8CWO - chains A and X of the 15 polymer chains in the assembly; structure by electron microscopy, 2.84 A resolution.

Chain A:
Molecule: 16S ribosomal RNA
From: Cutibacterium acnes
Sequence (1537 nucleotides; row label = number of the first residue in the row):
     1 UUUUUCAUUG GAGAGUUUGA UCCUGGCUCA GGACGAACGC UGGCGGCGUG CUUAACACAU
    61 GCAAGUCGAA CGGAAAGGCC CUGCUUUUGU GGGGUGCUCG AGUGGCGAAC GGGUGAGUAA
   121 CACGUGAGUA ACCUGCCCUU GACUUUGGGA UAACUUCAGG AAACUGGGGC UAAUACCGGA
   181 UAGGAGCUCC UGCUGCAUGG UGGGGGUUGG AAAGUUUCGG CGGUUGGGGA UGGACUCGCG
   241 GCUUAUCAGC UUGUUGGUGG GGUAGUGGCU UACCAAGGCU UUGACGGGUA GCCGGCCUGA
   301 GAGGGUGACC GGCCACAUUG GGACUGAGAU ACGGCCCAGA CUCCUACGGG AGGCAGCAGU
   361 GGGGAAUAUU GCACAAUGGG CGGAAGCCUG AUGCAGCAAC GCCGCGUGCG GGAUGACGGC
   421 CUUCGGGUUG UAAACCGCUU UCGCCUGUGA CGAAGCGUGA GUGACGGUAA UGGGUAAAGA
   481 AGCACCGGCU AACUACGUGC CAGCAGCCXC GGUGAUACGU AGGGUGCGAG CGUUGUCCGG
   541 AUUUAUUGGG CGUAAAGGGC UCGUAGGUGG UUGAUCGCGU CGGAAGUGUA AUCUUGGGGC
   601 UUAACCCUGA GCGUGCUUUC GAUACGGGUU GACUUGAGGA AGGUAGGGGA GAAUGGAAUU
   661 CCUGGUGGAG CGGUGGAAUG CGCAGAUAUC AGGAGGAACA CCAGUGGCGA AGGCGGUUCU
   721 CUGGGCCUUU CCUGACGCUG AGGAGCGAAA GCGUGGGGAG CGAACAGGCU UAGAUACCCU
   781 GGUAGUCCAC GCUGUAAACG GUGGGUACUA GGUGUGGGGU CCAUUCCACG GGUUCCGUGC
   841 CGUAGCUAAC GCUUUAAGUA CCCCGCCUGG GGAGUACGGC CGCAAGGCUA AAACUCAAAG
   901 GAAUUGACGG GGCCCCGCAC AAGCGGCGGA GCAUGCGGAU UAAUUCGAUG XAACGCGUAG
   961 AACCUUACCU GGGUUUGACA UGGAUCGGGA GUGCUCAGAG AUGGGUGUGC CUCUUUUGGG
  1021 GUCGGUUCAC AGGUGGUGCA UGGCUGUCGU CAGCUCGUGU CGUGAGAUGU UGGGUUAAGU
  1081 CCCGCAACGA GCGCAACCCU UGUUCACUGU UGCCAGCACG UUAUGGUGGG GACUCAGUGG
  1141 AGACCGCCGG GGUCAACUCG GAGGAAGGUG GGGAUGACGU CAAGUCAUCA UGCCCCUUAU
  1201 GUCCAGGGCU UCACGCAUGC UACAAUGGCU GGUACAGAGA GUGGCGAGCC UGUGAGGGUG
  1261 AGCGAAUCUC GGAAAGCCGG UCUCAGUUCG GAUUGGGGUC UGCAACUCGA CCUCAUGAAG
  1321 UCGGAGUCGC UAGUAAUCGC AGAUCAGCAA CGCUGCGGUG AAUACGUUCC CGGGGCUUGU
  1381 ACACACXGCC XGUXAAGUCA UGAAAGUUGG UAACACCCGA AGCCGGUGGC CUAACCGUUG
  1441 UGGGGGAGCC GUCGAAGGUG GGACUGGUGA UUAGGACUAA GUCGUAACAA GGUAGCCGUA
  1501 CCGGAAGGUG CGGCUGGAUC ACCUCCUUUC UAAGGAG
Disordered / not traced: 1-5, 83-89, 906-1380, 1522-1537
Modified / non-standard residues: PSU (pseudouridine-5'-monophosphate) at position 498, G7M (N7-methyl-guanosine-5'-monophosphate) at position 509, 2MG (2N-methylguanosine-5'-monophosphate) at position 950, 5MC (5-methylcytidine-5'-monophosphate) at position 951, 5MC (5-methylcytidine-5'-monophosphate) at position 1387, 4OC (4n,o2'-methylcytidine-5'-monophosphate) at position 1389, 5MC (5-methylcytidine-5'-monophosphate) at position 1391, 5MC (5-methylcytidine-5'-monophosphate) at position 1394, UR3 (3-methyluridine-5'-monophoshate) at position 1485, 2MG (2N-methylguanosine-5'-monophosphate) at position 1503, MA6 (6N-dimethyladenosine-5'-monophoshate) at position 1505, MA6 (6N-dimethyladenosine-5'-monophoshate) at position 1506
Metal / ion sites: Mg2+ site 1 near U17 (its only coordinating residue here); Mg2+ site 2 near G25 (its only coordinating residue here); Mg2+ site 3: A63, C388, U389; Mg2+ site 4 near G100 (its only coordinating residue here); Mg2+ site 5: A109, G333; Mg2+ site 6 near C110 (its only coordinating residue here); Mg2+ site 7: A116, G117, G291; Mg2+ site 8: A175, C176; Mg2+ site 9 near A308 (its only coordinating residue here); Mg2+ site 10 near C354 (its only coordinating residue here); Mg2+ site 11 near A385 (its only coordinating residue here); Mg2+ site 12: A491, A492; 23 more Mg2+ sites not listed

Chain X:
Molecule: 30S ribosomal protein bS22
From: Cutibacterium acnes
UniProt: A0A533INE0 (A0A533INE0_CUTAC); residues 1-33 here = UniProt positions 1-33
Sequence (33 residues; each row starts with the number of its first residue):
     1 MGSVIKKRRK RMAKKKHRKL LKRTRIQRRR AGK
Disordered / not traced: 1

Chain A / chain X interface:
Contacting residue pairs - 59 pairs, chain A then chain X:
  U553(A) - Gly2(X)  hydrogen bond to the sugar
  A554(A) - Gly2(X)  phosphate contact
  A554(A) - Lys6(X)  salt bridge to the phosphate
  A555(A) - Lys6(X)  salt bridge to the phosphate
  A797(A) - Lys7(X)  base contact
  G801(A) - Gly2(X)  base contact
  G871(A) - Arg9(X)  salt bridge to the phosphate
  G872(A) - Ala13(X)  phosphate contact
  G874(A) - Lys10(X)  salt bridge to the phosphate
  G874(A) - Ala13(X)  phosphate contact
  U875(A) - His17(X)  phosphate contact
  A876(A) - His17(X)  phosphate contact
  G878(A) - Lys33(X)  hydrogen bond to the base
  G879(A) - Lys33(X)  base contact
  A884(A) - Arg29(X)  phosphate contact
  A885(A) - Arg25(X)  hydrogen bond to the phosphate
  A885(A) - Arg29(X)  salt bridge to the phosphate
  G886(A) - Arg18(X)  phosphate contact
  G886(A) - Leu21(X)  phosphate contact
  G886(A) - Lys22(X)  phosphate contact
  G886(A) - Arg25(X)  salt bridge to the phosphate
  G886(A) - Arg28(X)  salt bridge to the phosphate
  A899(A) - Arg9(X)  sugar contact
  G900(A) - Lys6(X)  phosphate contact
  G901(A) - Gly2(X)  phosphate contact
  G901(A) - Ser3(X)  hydrogen bond to the phosphate
  A902(A) - Gly2(X)  phosphate contact
  A1381(A) - Ser3(X)  base contact
  A1381(A) - Val4(X)  base contact
  A1381(A) - Ile5(X)  base contact
  A1381(A) - Arg8(X)  base contact
  G1392(A) - Met12(X)  sugar contact
  G1392(A) - Lys16(X)  hydrogen bond to the sugar
  U1393(A) - Lys16(X)  hydrogen bond to the phosphate
  A1473(A) - Leu20(X)  phosphate contact
  A1473(A) - Arg23(X)  sugar contact
  G1474(A) - Arg23(X)  salt bridge to the phosphate
  A1486(A) - Arg8(X)  base contact
  A1487(A) - Arg8(X)  hydrogen bond to the sugar
  G1495(A) - Val4(X)  sugar contact
  C1496(A) - Lys7(X)  sugar contact
  C1496(A) - Arg8(X)  salt bridge to the phosphate
  C1497(A) - Lys7(X)  phosphate contact
  C1497(A) - Arg11(X)  phosphate contact
  G1498(A) - Lys14(X)  salt bridge to the phosphate
  U1499(A) - Lys14(X)  salt bridge to the phosphate
  U1499(A) - Arg18(X)  salt bridge to the phosphate
  A1500(A) - Arg18(X)  salt bridge to the phosphate
  C1501(A) - Lys22(X)  salt bridge to the phosphate
  2MG_1503(A) - Lys19(X)  base contact
  MA6_1505(A) - Lys16(X)  phosphate contact
  MA6_1505(A) - Lys19(X)  salt bridge to the phosphate
  MA6_1506(A) - Met12(X)  sugar contact
  MA6_1506(A) - Lys15(X)  salt bridge to the phosphate
  MA6_1506(A) - Lys16(X)  salt bridge to the phosphate
  MA6_1506(A) - Lys19(X)  salt bridge to the phosphate
  G1507(A) - Arg11(X)  salt bridge to the phosphate
  G1507(A) - Lys15(X)  phosphate contact
  G1516(A) - Lys7(X)  hydrogen bond to the base
Also at the interface, not in a pair above, chain A (42 interface residues in all): C877, G887, 5MC_1391, A1403
Also at the interface, not in a pair above, chain X (27 interface residues in all): Gln27

Overview:
Chain A and chain X form an interface of 42 and 27 residues respectively; the contacts include 8 hydrogen
bonds and 19 salt bridges. Polar contacts include G878(A)-Lys33(X), G1516(A)-Lys7(X) and U553(A)-Gly2(X).
A63(A), C388(A) and U389(A) coordinate Mg2+ site 3.
Here chain A is 16S ribosomal RNA and chain X is 30S ribosomal protein bS22, both from Cutibacterium acnes.
Entry 8CWO (Cutibacterium acnes 30S ribosomal subunit with Sarecycline bound, body domain only in the local
refined map) was determined by electron microscopy, deposited together with 8CVO.
